5B7I - chains A and B of the 3 polymer chains in the assembly; structure by X-ray diffraction, 2.60 A resolution.

Chain A:
Molecule: CRISPR-associated nuclease/helicase Cas3 subtype I-F/YPEST
Source organism: Pseudomonas aeruginosa (strain UCBPP-PA14)
Notes: EC 3.1.-.-, 3.6.4.-
UniProtKB: Q02ML8 (CAS3_PSEAB); residues 1-1076 here = UniProt positions 1-1076
Chain sequence (1082 residues; row label = number of the first residue in the row; numbers below 1 keep their minus sign (Pro-5 is residue -5)):
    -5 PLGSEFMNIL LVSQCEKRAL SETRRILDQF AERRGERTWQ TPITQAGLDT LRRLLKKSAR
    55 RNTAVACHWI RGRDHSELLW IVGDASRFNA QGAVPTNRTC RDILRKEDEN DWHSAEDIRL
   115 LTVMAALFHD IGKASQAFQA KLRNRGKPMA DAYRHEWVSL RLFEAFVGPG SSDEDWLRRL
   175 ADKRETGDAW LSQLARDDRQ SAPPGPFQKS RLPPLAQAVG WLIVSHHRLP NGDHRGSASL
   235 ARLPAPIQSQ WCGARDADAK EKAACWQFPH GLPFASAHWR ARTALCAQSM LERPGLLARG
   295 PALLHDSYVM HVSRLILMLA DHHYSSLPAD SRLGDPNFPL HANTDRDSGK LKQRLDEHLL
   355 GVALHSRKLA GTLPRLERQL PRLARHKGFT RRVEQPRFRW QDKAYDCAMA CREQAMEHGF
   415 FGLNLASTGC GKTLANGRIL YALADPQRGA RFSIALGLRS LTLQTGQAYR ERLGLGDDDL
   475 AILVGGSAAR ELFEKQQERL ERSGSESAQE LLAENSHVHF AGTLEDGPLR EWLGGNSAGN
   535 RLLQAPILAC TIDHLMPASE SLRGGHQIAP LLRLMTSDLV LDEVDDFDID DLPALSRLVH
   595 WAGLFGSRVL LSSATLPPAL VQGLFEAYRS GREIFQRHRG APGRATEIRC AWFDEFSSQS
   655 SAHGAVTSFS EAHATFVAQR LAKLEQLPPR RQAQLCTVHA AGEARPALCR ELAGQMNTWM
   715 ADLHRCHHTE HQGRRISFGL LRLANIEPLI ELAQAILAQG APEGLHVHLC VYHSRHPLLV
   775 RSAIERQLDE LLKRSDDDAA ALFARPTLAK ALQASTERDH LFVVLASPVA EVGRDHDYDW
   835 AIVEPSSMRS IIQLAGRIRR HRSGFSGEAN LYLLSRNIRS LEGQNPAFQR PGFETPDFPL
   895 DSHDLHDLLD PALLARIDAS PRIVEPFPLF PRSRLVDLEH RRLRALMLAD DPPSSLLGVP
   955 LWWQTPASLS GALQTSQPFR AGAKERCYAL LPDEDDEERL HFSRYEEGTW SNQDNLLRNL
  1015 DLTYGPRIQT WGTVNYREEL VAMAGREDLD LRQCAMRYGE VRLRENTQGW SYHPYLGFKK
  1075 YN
Not modelled in the structure: -5 to -3, 89-103, 483-502
Construct notes: expression tag (-5 to 0)
Modified positions: Mse1, Mse118, Mse143, Mse284, Mse304, Mse312, Mse403, Mse410, Mse550, Mse569, Mse710, Mse714, Mse842, Mse941, Mse1037, Mse1050 (selenomethionine; parent Met)
UniProt features mapped onto this chain:
  - motif: Asp576 to Asp579 (DEAD box)
  - binding site (Mg(2+)): Asp124, His220
Bound ions: Ca2+ site 1 near Asp124 (its only coordinating residue here); Ca2+ site 2: Asp124, Asp315
Residues lining bound ligands: ADP (adenosine-5'-diphosphate): Phe392, Gln395, Ala420, Ser421, Thr422, Gly423, Cys424, Gly425, Lys426, Thr427, Leu428, Arg466, Glu577, Glu825, Asp829, Gln847, Arg851, Arg854

Chain B:
Molecule: Uncharacterized protein AcrF3
Source organism: Pseudomonas phage JBD5
UniProtKB: L7P7R7 (L7P7R7_9CAUD); numbering as in UniProt (aligned over 1-139)
Chain sequence (153 residues; row label = number of the first residue in the row; numbers below 1 keep their minus sign (Mse-13 is residue -13)):
   -13 MGSSHHHHHH SQDPMSNTIS DRIVARSVIE AARFIQSWED ADPDSLTEDQ VLAAAGFAAR
    47 LHEGLQATVL QRLVDESNHE EYREFKAWEE ALLNADGRVA SSPFADWGWW YRIANVMLAT
   107 ASQNVGVTWG SRVHGRLMAI FQDKFKQRYE EQA
Not modelled in the structure: -13 to -2, 136-139
Construct notes: expression tag (-13 to 0)
Modified positions: Mse-13 (selenomethionine); Mse1, Mse103, Mse124 (selenomethionine; parent Met)

How chain A and chain B interact:
Pairs across the interface (40; chain A residue first):
  Lys141(A) - Asp26(B)
  Glu697(A) - His65(B)
  Arg699(A) - Arg69(B)
  Glu876(A) - His65(B)  hydrogen bond (backbone-side chain)
  Arg884(A) - Mse1(B)
  Ala977(A) - Asp-1(B)
  Ala977(A) - Pro0(B)  hydrophobic
  Arg980(A) - Ser108(B)
  Glu1000(A) - Thr114(B)
  Ser1005(A) - Thr114(B)  hydrogen bond (side chain-backbone)
  Asn1006(A) - Gly116(B)
  Asn1006(A) - Ser117(B)  hydrogen bond (backbone-backbone)
  Gln1007(A) - Thr114(B)  hydrogen bond (side chain-backbone)
  Gln1007(A) - Trp115(B)  hydrogen bond (side chain-backbone)
  Gln1007(A) - Gly116(B)
  Asp1008(A) - Ser117(B)
  Asn1009(A) - Trp93(B)
  Asn1009(A) - Tyr97(B)  hydrogen bond (backbone-side chain)
  Asn1009(A) - Asn101(B)  hydrogen bond
  Asn1009(A) - Leu104(B)
  Asn1009(A) - Gly116(B)
  Asn1009(A) - Ser117(B)  hydrogen bond (side chain-backbone)
  Asn1009(A) - His120(B)
  Leu1010(A) - Asn101(B)
  Leu1011(A) - Trp93(B)
  Arg1012(A) - Trp93(B)
  Glu1059(A) - Ser108(B)  hydrogen bond
  Asn1060(A) - Asn3(B)
  Thr1061(A) - Asn3(B)  hydrogen bond
  Thr1061(A) - Asn101(B)
  Thr1061(A) - Val102(B)
  Thr1061(A) - Ala105(B)
  Gln1062(A) - Trp74(B)
  Gln1062(A) - Arg98(B)  hydrogen bond (side chain-backbone)
  Gln1062(A) - Asn101(B)  hydrogen bond
  Lys1074(A) - Ser2(B)  hydrogen bond
  Lys1074(A) - Glu66(B)  salt bridge
  Asn1076(A) - Arg69(B)
  Asn1076(A) - Ala73(B)
  Asn1076(A) - Arg98(B)  hydrogen bond (backbone-side chain)
Other interface residues (no listed pair), chain A (24 interface residues in all): Arg998, Tyr1075
Other interface residues (no listed pair), chain B (26 interface residues in all): Glu70, Val113

Summary:
The interface between chain A and chain B involves 24 residues on one side and 26 on the other, with 14
hydrogen bonds and 1 salt bridge. Among the polar pairs are Lys1074(A)-Glu66(B), Glu876(A)-His65(B) and
Ser1005(A)-Thr114(B). Bound to chain A: ADP.
Here chain A is CRISPR-associated nuclease/helicase Cas3 subtype I-F/YPEST (Pseudomonas aeruginosa (strain
UCBPP-PA14)) and chain B is Uncharacterized protein AcrF3 (Pseudomonas phage JBD5). Entry 5B7I (Cas3-AcrF3
complex) was determined by X-ray diffraction.
